PDB entry 7M4U | electron microscopy, 2.71 A resolution | chains a and i of the 21 polymer chains in the assembly

Chain a:
Molecule: 16s Ribosomal RNA
Source organism: Acinetobacter baumannii (strain AB0057)
Sequence (1544 nucleotides; each row starts with the number of its first residue):
     1 UUUAACUGAA GAGUUUGAUC AUGGCUCAGA UUGAACGCUG GCGGCAGGCU UAACACAUGC
    61 AAGUCGAGCG GGGGAAGGUA GCUUGCUACC GGACCUAGCG GCGGACGGGU GAGUAAUGCU
   121 UAGGAAUCUG CCUAUUAGUG GGGGACAACA UCUCGAAAGG GAUGCUAAUA CCGCAUACGU
   181 CCUACGGGAG AAAGCAGGGG AUCUUCGGAC CUUGCGCUAA UAGAUGAGCC UAAGUCGGAU
   241 UAGCUAGUUG GUGGGGUAAA GGCCUACCAA GGCGACGAUC UGUAGCGGGU CUGAGAGGAU
   301 GAUCCGCCAC ACUGGGACUG AGACACGGCC CAGACUCCUA CGGGAGGCAG CAGUGGGGAA
   361 UAUUGGACAA UGGGGGGAAC CCUGAUCCAG CCAUGCCGCG UGUGUGAAGA AGGCCUUAUG
   421 GUUGUAAAGC ACUUUAAGCG AGGAGGAGGC UACUCUAGUU AAUACCUAGG GAUAGUGGAC
   481 GUUACUCGCA GAAUAAGCAC CGGCUAACUC UGUGCCAGCA GCCGCGGUAA UACAGAGGGU
   541 GCGAGCGUUA AUCGGAUUUA CUGGGCGUAA AGCGUGCGUA GGCGGCUUAU UAAGUCGGAU
   601 GUGAAAUCCC CGAGCUUAAC UUGGGAAUUG CAUUCGAUAC UGGUGAGCUA GAGUAUGGGA
   661 GAGGAUGGUA GAAUUCCAGG UGUAGCGGUG AAAUGCGUAG AGAUCUGGAG GAAUACCGAU
   721 GGCGAAGGCA GCCAUCUGGC CUAAUACUGA CGCUGAGGUA CGAAAGCAUG GGGAGCAAAC
   781 AGGAUUAGAU ACCCUGGUAG UCCAUGCCGU AAACGAUGUC UACUAGCCGU UGGGGCCUUU
   841 GAGGCUUUAG UGGCGCAGCU AACGCGAUAA GUAGACCGCC UGGGGAGUAC GGUCGCAAGA
   901 CUAAAACUCA AAUGAAUUGA CGGGGGCCCG CACAAGCGGU GGAGCAUGUG GUUUAAUUCG
   961 AUGXAACGCG AAGAACCUUA CCUGGCCUUG ACAUACUAGA AACUUUUCAG AGAUGGAUUG
  1021 GUGCCUUCGG GAACCUAGAU ACAGGUGCUG CAUGGCUGUC GUCAGCUCGU GUCGUGAGAU
  1081 GUUGGGUUAA GUCCCGCAAC GAGCGCAACC CUUUUCCUUA CUUGCCAGCA UUUCGGAUGG
  1141 GAACUUUAAG GAUACUGCCA GUGACAAACU GGAGGAAGGC GGGGACGACG UCAAGUCAUC
  1201 AUGGCCCUUA CGGCCAGGGC UACACACGUG CUACAAUGGU CGGUACAAAG GGUUGCUACA
  1261 CAGCGAUGUG AUGCUAAUCU CAAAAAGCCG AUCGUAGUCC GGAUUGGAGU CUGCAACUCG
  1321 ACUCCAUGAA GUCGGAAUCG CUAGUAAUCG CGGAUCAGAA UGCCGCGGUG AAUACGUUCC
  1381 CGGGCCUUGU ACACACCGCC CGUCACACCA UGGGAGUUUG UUGCACCAGA AGUAGCUAGC
  1441 CUAACUGCAA AGAGGGCGGU UACCACGGUG UGGCCGAUGA CUGGGGUGAA GUCGUAACAA
  1501 GGUAGCCGUA GGGGAACCUG CGGCUGGAUC ACCUCCUUAA CGAA
Unresolved in the structure: 1-2, 1531-1544
Construct notes: conflict U1007 (C57026 in 1211343212), C1034 (U57053 in 1211343212)
Modified positions: PSU (pseudouridine-5'-monophosphate) at position 513, 7MG (7N-methyl-8-hydroguanosine-5'-monophosphate) at position 524, 2MG (2N-methylguanosine-5'-monophosphate) at position 963, 5MC (5-methylcytidine-5'-monophosphate) at position 964, 2MG (2N-methylguanosine-5'-monophosphate) at position 1204, 4OC (4n,o2'-methylcytidine-5'-monophosphate) at position 1399, UR3 (3-methyluridine-5'-monophoshate) at position 1495, MA6 (6N-dimethyladenosine-5'-monophoshate) at position 1515, MA6 (6N-dimethyladenosine-5'-monophoshate) at position 1516
Ion coordination: Mg2+ site 1 near G23 (its only coordinating residue here); Mg2+ site 2 near A55 (its only coordinating residue here); Mg2+ site 3: A112, G113, G285; Mg2+ site 4: G141, A193; Mg2+ site 5: A170, C171; Mg2+ site 6 near A191 (its only coordinating residue here); Mg2+ site 7: A219 (shared with 1 residue of chain t); Mg2+ site 8: G295, G555; Mg2+ site 9 near A296 (its only coordinating residue here); Mg2+ site 10 near G327 (its only coordinating residue here); Mg2+ site 11 near C348 (its only coordinating residue here); Mg2+ site 12: A506, A507; 38 more Mg2+ sites not listed
Small-molecule neighbours: Eravacycline: 2MG_963, G1050, C1051, C1192, A1193, A1194, G1195

Chain i:
Molecule: 30S ribosomal protein S9
Source organism: Acinetobacter baumannii (strain AB0057)
Reference sequence: V5VBA5 (V5VBA5_ACIBA); residue numbers follow UniProt; this construct covers 1-128
Chain sequence (128 residues; each row starts with the number of its first residue):
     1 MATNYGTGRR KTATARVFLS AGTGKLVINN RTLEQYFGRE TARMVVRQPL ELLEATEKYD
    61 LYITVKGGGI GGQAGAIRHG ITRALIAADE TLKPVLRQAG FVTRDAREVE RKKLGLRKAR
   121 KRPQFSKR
Unresolved in the structure: 1-2, 127-128

How chain a and chain i interact:
Residue-residue contacts (108; chain a residue first):
  U940(a) with Gln124(i), sugar contact
  5MC_964(a) with Phe125(i), sugar contact
  U1113(a) with Glu108(i), hydrogen bond to the sugar
  U1114(a) with Arg104(i), hydrogen bond to the phosphate; Ala106(i), sugar contact
  U1115(a) with Arg9(i), salt bridge to the phosphate; Arg83(i), phosphate contact; Arg104(i), salt bridge to the phosphate
  C1116(a) with Arg9(i), salt bridge to the phosphate
  C1126(a) with Arg16(i), sugar contact
  A1127(a) with Arg16(i), salt bridge to the phosphate; Phe18(i), sugar contact; Tyr62(i), phosphate contact
  A1143(a) with Arg16(i), base contact
  C1144(a) with Tyr5(i), hydrogen bond to the sugar; Thr7(i), phosphate contact; Arg16(i), hydrogen bond to the sugar
  U1145(a) with Tyr5(i), sugar contact; Thr7(i), hydrogen bond to the phosphate; Thr14(i), phosphate contact; Arg16(i), sugar contact; Lys66(i), sugar contact
  U1146(a) with Arg9(i), salt bridge to the phosphate; Thr14(i), hydrogen bond to the phosphate
  G1175(a) with Lys93(i), salt bridge to the phosphate; Arg97(i), salt bridge to the phosphate
  A1176(a) with Lys93(i), salt bridge to the phosphate; Arg97(i), salt bridge to the phosphate; Val102(i), sugar contact; Thr103(i), hydrogen bond to the phosphate; Arg104(i), sugar contact
  A1177(a) with Arg97(i), salt bridge to the phosphate; Thr103(i), hydrogen bond to the phosphate
  G1182(a) with Glu108(i), base contact
  G1183(a) with Lys113(i), hydrogen bond to the sugar
  G1184(a) with Arg111(i), hydrogen bond to the sugar; Lys113(i), salt bridge to the phosphate
  G1228(a) with Ser126(i), phosphate contact
  U1229(a) with Arg117(i), sugar contact; Gln124(i), phosphate contact; Ser126(i), phosphate contact
  G1230(a) with Arg117(i), salt bridge to the phosphate; Pro123(i), phosphate contact; Gln124(i), hydrogen bond to the phosphate
  A1245(a) with Arg31(i), hydrogen bond to the phosphate
  C1246(a) with Arg31(i), salt bridge to the phosphate; Tyr36(i), sugar contact; Gly68(i), hydrogen bond to the sugar; Gly69(i), sugar contact; Gln73(i), hydrogen bond to the phosphate
  A1247(a) with Thr12(i), sugar contact; Lys66(i), phosphate contact; Gly67(i), hydrogen bond to the phosphate; Gly68(i), sugar contact; Gln73(i), phosphate contact
  A1248(a) with Thr12(i), sugar contact
  C1288(a) with Gly38(i), sugar contact
  U1338(a) with Ser126(i), sugar contact
  C1339(a) with Gln124(i), sugar contact; Phe125(i), sugar contact; Ser126(i), sugar contact
  G1340(a) with Lys121(i), sugar contact; Arg122(i), hydrogen bond to the sugar; Phe125(i), phosphate contact
  C1341(a) with Arg120(i), sugar contact; Arg122(i), salt bridge to the phosphate
  U1342(a) with Arg120(i), salt bridge to the phosphate
  A1343(a) with Arg120(i), salt bridge to the phosphate
  G1344(a) with Arg10(i), hydrogen bond to the base; Arg107(i), phosphate contact; Glu108(i), sugar contact; Val109(i), sugar contact
  U1345(a) with Glu108(i), phosphate contact; Val109(i), phosphate contact; Glu110(i), hydrogen bond to the phosphate; Arg120(i), phosphate contact
  A1346(a) with Lys118(i), salt bridge to the phosphate; Ala119(i), phosphate contact; Arg120(i), hydrogen bond to the phosphate; Lys121(i), hydrogen bond to the phosphate
  A1347(a) with Lys118(i), salt bridge to the phosphate; Lys121(i), salt bridge to the phosphate
  U1348(a) with Lys118(i), hydrogen bond to the base
  C1363(a) with Arg117(i), salt bridge to the phosphate
  C1364(a) with Lys112(i), salt bridge to the phosphate; Leu114(i), sugar contact; Gly115(i), hydrogen bond to the phosphate; Leu116(i), phosphate contact
  G1365(a) with Arg111(i), salt bridge to the phosphate; Lys112(i), salt bridge to the phosphate; Lys113(i), phosphate contact; Leu114(i), hydrogen bond to the phosphate
  C1366(a) with Arg111(i), phosphate contact; Lys112(i), hydrogen bond to the phosphate
  G1367(a) with Thr12(i), phosphate contact
  G1368(a) with Lys11(i), phosphate contact; Thr12(i), phosphate contact; Gly68(i), phosphate contact; Gly69(i), phosphate contact; Val109(i), phosphate contact
  U1369(a) with Lys11(i), salt bridge to the phosphate; Arg39(i), phosphate contact; Gly69(i), phosphate contact; Ile70(i), hydrogen bond to the phosphate; Gly71(i), hydrogen bond to the phosphate; Gly72(i), hydrogen bond to the phosphate
  G1370(a) with Lys11(i), hydrogen bond to the base; Arg39(i), salt bridge to the phosphate
Interface residues without a listed pair, chain a (48 interface residues in all): A965, C1125, G1287

Overview:
48 residues of chain a face 49 of chain i across their interface, with 28 hydrogen bonds and 25 salt bridges.
Polar contacts include G1344(a)-Arg10(i), U1348(a)-Lys118(i) and G1370(a)-Lys11(i). Bound to chain a:
Eravacycline. The Mg2+ site 3 is built by A112(a), G113(a) and G285(a).
Chain a is 16s Ribosomal RNA and chain i is 30S ribosomal protein S9, both from Acinetobacter baumannii
(strain AB0057); the structure, A. baumannii Ribosome-Eravacycline complex: 30S, was determined by electron
microscopy.
